3Q18 - chains A and B; structure by X-ray diffraction, 1.70 A resolution.

# Chain A (and B)
Name: Glutathione S-transferase omega-2
From: Homo sapiens
Notes: EC 2.5.1.18; chain B of this document is another copy of the same molecule, construct and numbering; everything in this record applies to it too
UniProt: Q9H4Y5 (GSTO2_HUMAN); aligned to UniProt positions 1-239 over residues 1-239 (the alignment contains insertions or deletions, so no single offset holds)
Amino-acid sequence (239 residues; each row starts with the number of its first residue):
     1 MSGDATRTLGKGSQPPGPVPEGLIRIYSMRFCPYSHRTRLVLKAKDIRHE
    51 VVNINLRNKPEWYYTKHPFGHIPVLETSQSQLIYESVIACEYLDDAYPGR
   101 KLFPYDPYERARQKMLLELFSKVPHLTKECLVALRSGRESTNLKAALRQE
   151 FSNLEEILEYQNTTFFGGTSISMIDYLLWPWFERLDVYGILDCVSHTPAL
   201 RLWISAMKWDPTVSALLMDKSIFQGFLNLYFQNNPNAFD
Not modelled in the structure: 1-3 (chain B: 1-6)
Sequence notes: engineered mutation Ser80 (Cys in Q9H4Y5), Ser121 (Cys in Q9H4Y5), Ser136 (Cys in Q9H4Y5), Ser140 (Cys in Q9H4Y5), Ser170 (Cys in Q9H4Y5), Ser214 (Cys in Q9H4Y5)
Curated features (UniProtKB/Swiss-Prot):
  - active site: Cys32 (Nucleophile)
  - binding site (glutathione): Lys59, Ile72, Glu85, Ser86
From the paper describing this entry:
  - contacts within the chain: His71-Glu85
  - conformationally variable residues: Tyr84, Glu85
  - catalytic residues: Cys32 (proposed by the authors, not directly observed)
  - specificity-determining residues: Lys128, Tyr230 (proposed by the authors, not directly observed)

# How chain A and chain B interact
Contacting residue pairs (31; chain A residue first):
  Gln81(A) with Tyr108(B)
  Leu82(A) with Tyr108(B); Met115(B)
  Ile83(A) with Tyr108(B), hydrophobic; Met115(B), hydrophobic
  Tyr84(A) with Met115(B)
  Ile88(A) with Ala111(B), hydrophobic; Lys114(B); Met115(B); Glu118(B)
  Glu91(A) with Lys114(B), salt bridge
  Tyr92(A) with Pro107(B); Tyr108(B)
  Asp95(A) with Arg110(B), salt bridge
  Ala96(A) with Pro107(B), hydrophobic
  Pro107(A) with Tyr92(B); Asp95(B); Ala96(B), hydrophobic
  Tyr108(A) with Gln81(B); Leu82(B); Ile83(B), hydrophobic; Tyr92(B)
  Ala111(A) with Ile88(B)
  Lys114(A) with Ile88(B); Glu91(B), salt bridge; Lys114(B)
  Met115(A) with Leu82(B); Ile83(B), hydrophobic; Tyr84(B); Ile88(B)
  Glu118(A) with Ile88(B)
Other interface residues (no listed pair), chain A (16 interface residues in all): Arg110

# Overview
Chain A and chain B each contribute 16 residues to their interface, with 3 salt bridges. Among the polar pairs
are Glu91(A)-Lys114(B) and Asp95(A)-Arg110(B). UniProt lists active-site residue Cys32(A) and 4
glutathione-binding residues on chain A. From the paper: the catalytic residue Cys32(A); specificity
determinants Lys128(A) and Tyr230(A).
Both chains are Glutathione S-transferase omega-2 (Homo sapiens). Entry 3Q18 (Human Glutathione Transferase
O2) was determined by X-ray diffraction (same publication as 3VLN, 3Q19 and 3QAG).
